PDB entry 3QXD | X-ray diffraction, 2.30 A resolution | chains A and B of the 3 polymer chains in the assembly

Chain A:
Protein: HLA class II histocompatibility antigen, DR alpha chain
From: Homo sapiens
UniProt: P01903 (DRA_HUMAN); residues 1-182 here correspond to UniProt positions 26-207 (UniProt number = residue number + 25)
Sequence (182 residues; each row starts with the number of its first residue):
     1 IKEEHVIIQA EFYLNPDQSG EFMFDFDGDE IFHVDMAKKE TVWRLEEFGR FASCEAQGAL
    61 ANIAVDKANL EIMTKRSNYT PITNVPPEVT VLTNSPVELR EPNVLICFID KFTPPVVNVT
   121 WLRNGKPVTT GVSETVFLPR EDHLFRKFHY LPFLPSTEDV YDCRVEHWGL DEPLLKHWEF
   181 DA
Not modelled in the structure: 1-3, 182
Disulfide bonds: Cys107-Cys163
Differences from the reference sequence: engineered mutation Cys54 (Phe79 in P01903)
Swiss-Prot annotation at these positions:
  - region: Glu179 to Ala182 (Connecting peptide)
  - site: Gln9 (Self- and pathogen-derived peptide antigen), Gly49 (Self-peptide antigen), Phe51 (Self- and pathogen-derived peptide antigen), Ala52 (Self-peptide antigen), Ser53 (Self- and pathogen-derived peptide antigen), Glu55 (Pathogen-derived peptide antigen), Asn62 (Self- and pathogen-derived peptide antigen), Asn69 (Pathogen-derived peptide antigen), Arg76 (Self- and pathogen-derived peptide antigen)
  - glycosylation (N-linked (GlcNAc...) asparagine): Asn78, Asn118
Reported in the primary citation:
  - mutagenesis - S53A (1.9-fold): increased binding to HLA class II histocompatibility antigen gamma chain peptide

Chain B:
Protein: HLA class II histocompatibility antigen, DRB1-1 beta chain
From: Homo sapiens
UniProt: P04229 (2B11_HUMAN); residues 1-190 here correspond to UniProt positions 30-219 (UniProt number = residue number + 29)
Sequence (190 residues; each row starts with the number of its first residue):
     1 GDTRPRFLWQ LKFECHFFNG TERVRLLERC IYNQEESVRF DSDVGEYRAV TELGRPDAEY
    61 WNSQKDLLEQ RRAAVDTYCR HNYGVGESFT VQRRVEPKVT VYPSKTQPLQ HHNLLVCSVS
   121 GFYPGSIEVR WFRNGQEEKA GVVSTGLIQN GDWTFQTLVM LETVPRSGEV YTCQVEHPSV
   181 TSPLTVEWRA
Not modelled in the structure: 1
Disulfide bonds: Cys15-Cys79, Cys117-Cys173

How chain A and chain B interact:
Pairs across the interface (117):
  Glu4(A) - His16(B)  salt bridge
  Glu4(A) - Phe17(B)
  Glu4(A) - Phe18(B)
  His5(A) - Cys15(B)
  His5(A) - His16(B)
  His5(A) - Phe17(B)  hydrogen bond (backbone-backbone)
  Val6(A) - Cys15(B)
  Val6(A) - His16(B)
  Ile7(A) - Phe13(B)
  Ile7(A) - Glu14(B)
  Ile7(A) - Cys15(B)  hydrogen bond (backbone-backbone)
  Ile7(A) - Phe17(B)  hydrophobic
  Ile8(A) - Phe13(B)
  Ile8(A) - Glu14(B)
  Gln9(A) - Leu11(B)
  Gln9(A) - Lys12(B)
  Gln9(A) - Phe13(B)  hydrogen bond (backbone-backbone)
  Gln9(A) - Tyr78(B)  hydrogen bond
  Ala10(A) - Leu11(B)
  Glu11(A) - Trp9(B)
  Glu11(A) - Gln10(B)
  Glu11(A) - Leu11(B)  hydrogen bond (backbone-backbone)
  Glu11(A) - Phe13(B)
  Phe12(A) - Trp9(B)
  Phe12(A) - Gln10(B)
  Tyr13(A) - Phe7(B)
  Tyr13(A) - Leu8(B)
  Tyr13(A) - Trp9(B)  hydrogen bond (backbone-backbone)
  Leu14(A) - Arg6(B)
  Leu14(A) - Phe7(B)
  Asn15(A) - Arg6(B)
  Asn15(A) - Phe7(B)  hydrogen bond (backbone-backbone)
  Pro16(A) - Arg4(B)
  Pro16(A) - Pro5(B)
  Pro16(A) - Arg6(B)
  Asp17(A) - Arg6(B)  salt bridge
  Phe24(A) - Asn82(B)
  Phe26(A) - Thr90(B)
  Phe26(A) - Val91(B)
  Phe26(A) - Tyr123(B)
  Phe26(A) - Trp153(B)  hydrophobic
  Asp27(A) - Gln149(B)  hydrogen bond (backbone-side chain)
  Gly28(A) - Gln149(B)
  Asp29(A) - Tyr123(B)
  Asp29(A) - Gln149(B)  hydrogen bond
  Asp29(A) - Gly151(B)
  Asp29(A) - Trp153(B)  hydrogen bond (side chain-backbone)
  Glu30(A) - Trp153(B)  hydrogen bond (backbone-side chain)
  Arg44(A) - Gly151(B)  hydrogen bond (side chain-backbone)
  Arg44(A) - Asp152(B)
  Arg44(A) - Trp153(B)
  Leu45(A) - Arg93(B)
  Leu45(A) - Trp153(B)  hydrophobic
  Glu47(A) - Arg93(B)  salt bridge
  Phe48(A) - Phe89(B)  hydrophobic
  Phe48(A) - Trp153(B)
  Phe51(A) - Phe89(B)  hydrophobic
  Ala52(A) - Val85(B)  hydrophobic
  Asp66(A) - Trp9(B)
  Asp66(A) - Leu11(B)
  Asn69(A) - Trp9(B)
  Leu70(A) - Phe7(B)
  Leu70(A) - Leu8(B)
  Leu70(A) - Trp9(B)  hydrophobic
  Leu70(A) - Tyr32(B)  hydrophobic
  Met73(A) - Trp9(B)  hydrophobic
  Met73(A) - Tyr32(B)  hydrophobic
  Met73(A) - Leu53(B)  hydrophobic
  Met73(A) - Asp57(B)
  Thr74(A) - Phe7(B)
  Thr74(A) - Tyr32(B)
  Arg76(A) - Leu53(B)  hydrogen bond (side chain-backbone)
  Arg76(A) - Asp57(B)  salt bridge
  Ser77(A) - Tyr32(B)  hydrogen bond
  Tyr79(A) - Phe7(B)
  Thr80(A) - Phe7(B)
  Thr80(A) - Tyr32(B)  hydrogen bond (backbone-side chain)
  Thr80(A) - Asn33(B)  hydrogen bond (backbone-side chain)
  Pro81(A) - Pro5(B)  hydrophobic
  Pro81(A) - Arg6(B)
  Pro81(A) - Phe7(B)  hydrophobic
  Pro81(A) - Asn33(B)  hydrogen bond (backbone-side chain)
  Ile82(A) - Arg6(B)  hydrogen bond (backbone-backbone)
  Ile82(A) - Leu8(B)  hydrophobic
  Ile82(A) - Asn33(B)
  Thr83(A) - Gln34(B)
  Val85(A) - Gln34(B)
  Leu92(A) - Ile148(B)  hydrophobic
  Thr93(A) - Gln156(B)  hydrogen bond (backbone-side chain)
  Asn94(A) - Ser120(B)
  Asn94(A) - Gln156(B)
  Pro96(A) - Lys98(B)
  Pro96(A) - Thr100(B)
  Pro96(A) - Ser118(B)
  Ile106(A) - Asn150(B)
  Phe108(A) - Ile148(B)  hydrophobic
  Phe108(A) - Gln149(B)
  Thr113(A) - Leu8(B)
  Thr113(A) - Gln34(B)
  Pro115(A) - Leu8(B)
  Arg140(A) - Lys12(B)  hydrogen bond (backbone-side chain)
  Asp142(A) - Gln34(B)  hydrogen bond (backbone-side chain)
  His143(A) - Gln10(B)
  His143(A) - Lys12(B)  hydrogen bond
  His143(A) - Arg29(B)
  His143(A) - Ile31(B)
  Leu144(A) - Gln34(B)
  Phe145(A) - Leu8(B)  hydrophobic
  Phe145(A) - Gln10(B)
  Arg146(A) - Gln149(B)
  Phe148(A) - Gln149(B)
  Phe148(A) - Asn150(B)
  Phe148(A) - Gly151(B)
  Tyr150(A) - Asn150(B)  hydrogen bond (side chain-backbone)
  Tyr150(A) - Gly151(B)  hydrogen bond (side chain-backbone)
  Tyr150(A) - Asp152(B)
  Trp168(A) - Arg6(B)
Also at the interface, not in a pair above, chain A (61 interface residues in all): Ile31, Ser95, Pro114, Thr135, Pro139
Also at the interface, not in a pair above, chain B (47 interface residues in all): Glu36, Gly54, Pro56, Tyr83, Tyr102, Phe155

Overview:
61 residues of chain A and 47 residues of chain B are in contact; the contacts include 24 hydrogen bonds and 4
salt bridges. Polar pairs include Glu4(A)-His16(B), Asp17(A)-Arg6(B) and Glu47(A)-Arg93(B). The paper reports
that S53A of chain A increases binding to HLA class II histocompatibility antigen gamma chain peptide.
Here chain A is HLA class II histocompatibility antigen, DR alpha chain and chain B is HLA class II
histocompatibility antigen, DRB1-1 beta chain, both from Homo sapiens. Entry 3QXD (F54C HLA-DR1 bound with
CLIP peptide) was determined by X-ray diffraction (same publication as 3QXA).
